Entry 9JG6 (electron microscopy, 3.21 A resolution); this record covers chains F and r of the 48 polymer chains in the assembly.

# Chain F
Molecule: Portal protein
From: Salmonella enterica subsp. enterica serovar Typhimurium
UniProt: A0A3V9J0D3 (A0A3V9J0D3_SALTM); numbering as in UniProt (aligned over 1-725)
Chain sequence (725 residues; each row starts with the number of its first residue):
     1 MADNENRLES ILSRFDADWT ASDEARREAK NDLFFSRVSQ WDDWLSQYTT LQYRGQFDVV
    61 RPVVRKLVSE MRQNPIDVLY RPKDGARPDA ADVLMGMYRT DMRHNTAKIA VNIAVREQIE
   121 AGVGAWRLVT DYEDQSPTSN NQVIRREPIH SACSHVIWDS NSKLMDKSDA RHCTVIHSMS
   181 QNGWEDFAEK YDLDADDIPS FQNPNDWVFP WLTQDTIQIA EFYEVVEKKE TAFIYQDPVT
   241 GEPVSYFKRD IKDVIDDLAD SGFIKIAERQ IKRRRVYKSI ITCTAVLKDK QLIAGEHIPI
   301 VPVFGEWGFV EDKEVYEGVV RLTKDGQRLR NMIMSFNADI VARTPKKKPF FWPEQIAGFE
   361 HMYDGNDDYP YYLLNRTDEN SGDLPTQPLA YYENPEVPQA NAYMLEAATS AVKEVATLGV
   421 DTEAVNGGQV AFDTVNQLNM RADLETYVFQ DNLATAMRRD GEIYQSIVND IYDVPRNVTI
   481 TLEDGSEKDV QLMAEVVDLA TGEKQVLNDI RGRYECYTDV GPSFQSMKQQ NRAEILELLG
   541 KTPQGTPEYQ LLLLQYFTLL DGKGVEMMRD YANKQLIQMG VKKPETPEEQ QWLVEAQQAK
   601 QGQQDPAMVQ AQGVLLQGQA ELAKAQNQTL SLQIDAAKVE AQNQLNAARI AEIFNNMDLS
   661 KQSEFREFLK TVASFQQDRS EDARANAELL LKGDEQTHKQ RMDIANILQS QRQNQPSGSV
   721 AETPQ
Disordered / not traced: 1-5, 422-442, 635-725

# Chain r
Molecule: P22 tail accessory factor
From: Salmonella enterica subsp. enterica serovar Typhimurium
UniProt: A0A444A265 (A0A444A265_SALTM); residue numbers follow UniProt; this construct covers 1-166
Chain sequence (166 residues; numbered 1 to 166; the number before each row is that of its first residue):
     1 MQIKTKGDLV RAALRKLGVA SDATLTDVEP QSMQDAVDDL EAMMAEWYQD GKGIITGYVF
    61 SDDENPPAEG DDHGLRSSAV SAVFHNLACR IAPDYALEAT AKIIATAKYG KELLYKQTAI
   121 SRAKRAPYPS RMPTGSGNSF ANLNEWHYFP GEQNADSTTP HDEGNG
Disordered / not traced: 154-166

# Interface between chain F and chain r
Pairs across the interface - 28 pairs, chain F then chain r:
  Glu-24(F) / Leu-143(r)
  Arg-27(F) / Leu-143(r)  hydrogen bond (side chain-backbone)
  Arg-27(F) / Glu-145(r)  salt bridge
  Glu-28(F) / Leu-143(r)
  Asn-31(F) / His-147(r)  hydrogen bond
  Gln-40(F) / Tyr-148(r)
  Trp-41(F) / Arg-131(r)
  Trp-41(F) / Tyr-148(r)  hydrophobic
  Asp-42(F) / His-147(r)
  Asp-42(F) / Tyr-148(r)
  Asp-43(F) / Tyr-148(r)
  Trp-44(F) / Glu-145(r)  hydrogen bond
  Leu-45(F) / Trp-146(r)
  Gln-52(F) / Ser-130(r)
  Gln-52(F) / Arg-131(r)
  Tyr-53(F) / Arg-131(r)  hydrogen bond (backbone-side chain)
  Arg-54(F) / Ser-130(r)
  Asp-206(F) / Glu-145(r)
  Val-208(F) / Glu-145(r)
  Asp-325(F) / Gly-135(r)
  Asp-325(F) / Ser-136(r)  hydrogen bond
  Arg-328(F) / Pro-133(r)
  Arg-328(F) / Tyr-148(r)
  Met-332(F) / Arg-131(r)
  Met-332(F) / Met-132(r)  hydrophobic
  Ser-335(F) / Arg-131(r)
  Phe-336(F) / Arg-131(r)
  Asp-339(F) / Arg-131(r)  salt bridge
Also at the interface, not in a pair above, chain F (22 interface residues in all): Ser-46
Also at the interface, not in a pair above, chain r (14 interface residues in all): Pro-129, Thr-134, Pro-150

# Summary
Chain F and chain r form an interface of 22 and 14 residues respectively; the contacts include 5 hydrogen
bonds and 2 salt bridges. Polar pairs include Arg-27(F)/Glu-145(r), Asp-339(F)/Arg-131(r) and
Arg-27(F)/Leu-143(r).
Chain F is Portal protein and chain r is P22 tail accessory factor, both from Salmonella enterica subsp.
enterica serovar Typhimurium; the structure, The tail-complex structure of phage P22, was determined by
electron microscopy together with 9JGA, 9KYV, 9KYW, 9KYX and 9KYY from the same study.
